PDB entry 5C9O | X-ray diffraction, 1.50 A resolution | chain A

# Chain A
Protein: PLL lectin
From: Photorhabdus luminescens
Reference sequence: Q7N8J0 (Q7N8J0_PHOLL); residues 1-368 here correspond to UniProt positions 8-375 (UniProt number = residue number + 7)
Chain sequence (381 residues; row label = number of the first residue in the row):
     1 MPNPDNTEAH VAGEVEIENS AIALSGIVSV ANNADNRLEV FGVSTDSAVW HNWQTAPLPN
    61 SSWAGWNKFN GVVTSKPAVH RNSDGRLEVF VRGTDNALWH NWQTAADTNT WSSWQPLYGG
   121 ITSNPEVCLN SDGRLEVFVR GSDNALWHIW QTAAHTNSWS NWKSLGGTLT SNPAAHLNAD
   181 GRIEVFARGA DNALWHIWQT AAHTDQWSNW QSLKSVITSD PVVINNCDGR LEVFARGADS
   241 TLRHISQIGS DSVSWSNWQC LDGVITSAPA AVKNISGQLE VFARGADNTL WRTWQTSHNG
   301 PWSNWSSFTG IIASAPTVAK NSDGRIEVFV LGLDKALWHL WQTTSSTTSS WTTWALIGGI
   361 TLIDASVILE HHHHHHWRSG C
Unresolved in the structure: 1-16, 371-381
Construct notes: conflict His10 (Tyr17 in Q7N8J0), Glu16 (Ala23 in Q7N8J0), Gly93 (Ser100 in Q7N8J0), Val139 (Ala146 in Q7N8J0), Ser142 (Thr149 in Q7N8J0), Leu177 (Ile184 in Q7N8J0), Asn225 (Gly232 in Q7N8J0), Ser240 (Asn247 in Q7N8J0), Gln278 (Arg285 in Q7N8J0), His298 (Gln305 in Q7N8J0); expression tag (369-381)
Disulfides: Cys260 forms a disulfide with the same residue of a neighbouring copy of this chain

# Overview
Chain A is PLL lectin (Photorhabdus luminescens); the structure, Crystal structure of recombinant PLL lectin
from Photorhabdus luminescens at 1.5 A resolution, was determined by X-ray diffraction together with 5C9L and
5C9P from the same study.
